4CMY - chains B and I of the 24 polymer chains in the assembly; structure by X-ray diffraction, 2.59 A resolution.

Chain B (and I):
Name: Ferritin
From: Chlorobaculum tepidum
Notes: chain I of this document is another copy of the same molecule, construct and numbering; everything in this record applies to it too
UniProt: Q8KBP5 (Q8KBP5_CHLTE); residue numbers follow UniProt; this construct covers 1-203
Amino-acid sequence (203 residues; numbered 1 to 203; the number before each row is that of its first residue):
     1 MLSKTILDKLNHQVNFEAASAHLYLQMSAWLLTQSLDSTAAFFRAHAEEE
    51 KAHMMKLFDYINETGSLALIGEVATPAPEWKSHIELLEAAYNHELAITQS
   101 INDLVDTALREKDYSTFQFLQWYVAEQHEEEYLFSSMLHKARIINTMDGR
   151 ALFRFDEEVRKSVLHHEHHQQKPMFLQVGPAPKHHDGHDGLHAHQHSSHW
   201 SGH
Unresolved in the structure: 165-203
Bound ions: Fe ion site 1: Glu17, Glu50, His53; Fe ion site 2: Glu50, Glu94, Glu130

Interface between chain B and chain I:
Contacting residue pairs - 17 pairs, chain B then chain I:
  Tyr60(B) with His128(I)
  Glu63(B) with His128(I), salt bridge; Glu129(I); Tyr132(I)
  Thr64(B) with His128(I)
  Lys112(B) with Asp106(I), salt bridge
  Tyr114(B) with Asn102(I); Val105(I), hydrophobic; Asp106(I), hydrogen bond; Leu109(I), hydrophobic; Val124(I)
  Ser115(B) with Val124(I); His128(I)
  Phe117(B) with Phe117(I), hydrophobic
  Gln118(B) with Gln121(I); Val124(I); Ala125(I)
Interface residues without a listed pair, chain B (10 interface residues in all): Met1, Leu109
Interface residues without a listed pair, chain I (13 interface residues in all): Leu95, Glu131

In short:
Chain B and chain I form an interface of 10 and 13 residues respectively, with 1 hydrogen bond and 2 salt
bridges. Polar pairs include Glu63(B)-His128(I), Lys112(B)-Asp106(I) and Tyr114(B)-Asp106(I). Glu17(B),
Glu50(B) and His53(B) form the Fe ion site 1.
Both chains are Ferritin (Chlorobaculum tepidum). Entry 4CMY (Chlorobium tepidum Ferritin) was determined by
X-ray diffraction.
